PDB entry 5YRS | X-ray diffraction, 1.76 A resolution | chains B and X of the 3 polymer chains in the assembly

[Chain B]
Molecule: Protease
From: Human immunodeficiency virus 1
Notes: EC 3.4.23.16
UniProtKB: P04585 (POL_HV1H2); residues 1001-1099 here correspond to UniProt positions 489-587 (UniProt number = residue number - 512)
Chain sequence (104 residues; each row starts with the number of its first residue):
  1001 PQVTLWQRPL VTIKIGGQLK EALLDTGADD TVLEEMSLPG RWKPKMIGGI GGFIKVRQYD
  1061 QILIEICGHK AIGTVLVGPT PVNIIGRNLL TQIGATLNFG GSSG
Disordered / not traced: 1104
Differences from the reference sequence: engineered mutation Ala1095 (Cys583 in P04585); expression tag (1100-1104)

[Chain X]
Molecule: RT-RH oligopeprtide
Chain sequence (6 residues; row label = number of the first residue in the row):
     2 ETXYVD
Modified / non-standard residues: HPH ((2S)-2-amino-3-phenylpropane-1,1-diol) at position 4

[Interface between chain B and chain X]
Residue-residue contacts (35; chain B residue first):
  Arg1008(B) with Glu2(X), salt bridge; Asp7(X), salt bridge
  Asp1025(B) with HPH_4(X); Tyr5(X), hydrogen bond (side chain-backbone)
  Gly1027(B) with Glu2(X); HPH_4(X); Tyr5(X); Val6(X)
  Ala1028(B) with Glu2(X); Thr3(X); HPH_4(X), hydrogen bond (backbone-backbone); Val6(X), hydrophobic
  Asp1029(B) with Glu2(X), hydrogen bond (side chain-backbone); Val6(X); Asp7(X)
  Asp1030(B) with Val6(X); Asp7(X)
  Val1032(B) with Thr3(X)
  Ile1047(B) with Thr3(X); Asp7(X)
  Gly1048(B) with Glu2(X); Thr3(X), hydrogen bond (backbone-backbone); Val6(X); Asp7(X), hydrogen bond (backbone-backbone)
  Gly1049(B) with Thr3(X); Tyr5(X); Asp7(X)
  Ile1050(B) with Thr3(X); Val6(X), hydrophobic
  Pro1081(B) with HPH_4(X); Tyr5(X)
  Val1082(B) with HPH_4(X); Tyr5(X), hydrophobic
  Ile1084(B) with Thr3(X); Val6(X), hydrophobic
Other interface residues (no listed pair), chain B (15 interface residues in all): Leu1023

[Summary]
Chain B and chain X form an interface of 15 and 6 residues respectively, with 5 hydrogen bonds and 2 salt
bridges. Among the polar pairs are Arg1008(B)-Glu2(X), Arg1008(B)-Asp7(X) and Asp1025(B)-Tyr5(X).
Chain B is Protease (Human immunodeficiency virus 1) and chain X is RT-RH oligopeprtide; the structure, X-ray
Snapshot of HIV-1 Protease in Action: Observation of Tetrahedral Intermediate and Its SIHB with Catalytic ...,
was determined by X-ray diffraction.
